3G6U - chains B and D of the 4 polymer chains in the assembly; structure by X-ray diffraction, 1.90 A resolution.

[Chain B]
Molecule: Glucocorticoid receptor
From: Rattus norvegicus
UniProt: P06536 (GCR_RAT); residues 440-525 here = UniProt positions 440-525
Sequence (90 residues; each row starts with the number of its first residue):
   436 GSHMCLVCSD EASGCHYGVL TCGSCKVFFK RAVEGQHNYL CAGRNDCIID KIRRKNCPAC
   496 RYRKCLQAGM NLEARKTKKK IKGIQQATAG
Unresolved in the structure: 436, 513-525
Construct notes: expression tag (436-439)
Ion coordination: Zn2+ site 1: Cys440, Cys443, Cys457, Cys460; Zn2+ site 2: Cys476, Cys482, Cys492, Cys495
What the authors report for this chain:
  - mutagenesis - R510A, K514A: decreased binding to DNA
  - mutagenesis - K514A: unchanged signaling
  - mutagenesis - H472A, R510A: increased signaling
  - mutagenesis - H472R: decreased signaling
  - mutagenesis - G470A, N473A: decreased signaling in response to Pal
  - mutagenesis - G470A: decreased signaling in response to Tat

[Chain D]
Molecule: 16-nt DNA strand
Sequence (16 nucleotides; numbered 1 to 16; the number before each row is that of its first residue):
     1 TAGAACAGGG TGTTCT

[Chain B / chain D interface]
Contacting residue pairs (10):
  Cys450(B) with DT1(D), sugar contact
  His451(B) with DA2(D), phosphate contact
  Tyr452(B) with DA2(D), hydrogen bond to the phosphate; DG3(D), hydrogen bond to the phosphate
  Lys461(B) with DA2(D), base contact; DG3(D), hydrogen bond to the base
  Lys465(B) with DG3(D), phosphate contact
  Arg466(B) with DA5(D), base contact
  Arg510(B) with DT1(D), sugar contact; DA2(D), sugar contact
Also at the interface, not in a pair above, chain B (8 interface residues in all): Ser448
Also at the interface, not in a pair above, chain D (6 interface residues in all): DA4, DC6

[In short]
The interface between chain B and chain D involves 8 residues on one side and 6 on the other, with 3 hydrogen
bonds. Polar contacts include Lys461(B)-DG3(D), Tyr452(B)-DA2(D) and Tyr452(B)-DG3(D). From the paper: R510A
and K514A of chain B reduce binding to DNA; H472A and R510A of chain B increase signaling; 6 substitutions
were tested in all.
Chain B is Glucocorticoid receptor (Rattus norvegicus) and chain D is a 16-nt DNA strand; the structure, GR
DNA-binding domain:FKBP5 16bp complex-49, was determined by X-ray diffraction together with 3FYL, 3G6P, 3G6Q,
3G6R, 3G6T, 3G8U and 8 further entries from the same study.
